PDB entry 6W0J | X-ray diffraction, 2.50 A resolution | chains A and C of the 3 polymer chains in the assembly

== Chain A ==
Molecule: Fab Heavy Chain
Organism: Rattus norvegicus
Notes: antibody fragment or engineered binder
Chain sequence (219 residues; each row starts with the number of its first residue):
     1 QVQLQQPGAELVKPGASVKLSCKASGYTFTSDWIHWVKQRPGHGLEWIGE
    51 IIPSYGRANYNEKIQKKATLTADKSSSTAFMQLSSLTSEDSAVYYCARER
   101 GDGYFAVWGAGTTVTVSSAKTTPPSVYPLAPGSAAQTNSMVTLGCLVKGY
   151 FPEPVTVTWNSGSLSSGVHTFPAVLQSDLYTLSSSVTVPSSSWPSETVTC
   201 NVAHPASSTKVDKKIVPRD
Disulfides: Cys-22/Cys-96, Cys-145/Cys-200

== Chain C ==
Molecule: pH-gated potassium channel KcsA
Organism: Streptomyces lividans
UniProtKB: P0A334 (KCSA_STRLI); residues 22-124 here = UniProt positions 22-124
Chain sequence (103 residues; each row starts with the number of its first residue):
    22 SALHWRAAGAATVLLVIVLLAGSYLAVLAERGAPGAQLITYPRALWWSVE
    72 TATTVGYGDLYPVTLWGRCVAVVVMVAGITSFGLVTAALATWFVGREQER
   122 RGH
Construct notes: engineered mutation Cys-90 (Leu in P0A334)
Curated features (UniProtKB/Swiss-Prot):
  - motif: Thr-75 to Asp-80 (Selectivity filter)
Bound ions: barium ion near Thr-75 (its only coordinating residue here)
Reported in the primary citation:
  - barium ion coordination: Thr-75

== How chain A and chain C interact ==
Pairs across the interface - 23 pairs, chain A then chain C:
  Thr-30(A) / Tyr-45(C)  hydrogen bond (backbone-side chain)
  Ser-31(A) / Tyr-62(C)  hydrogen bond (backbone-side chain)
  Trp-33(A) / Arg-52(C)
  Trp-33(A) / Tyr-62(C)  hydrogen bond
  Glu-50(A) / Arg-52(C)  salt bridge
  Ile-52(A) / Tyr-45(C)
  Ile-52(A) / Leu-49(C)  hydrophobic
  Ile-52(A) / Tyr-62(C)
  Ser-54(A) / Tyr-45(C)  hydrogen bond
  Tyr-55(A) / Leu-49(C)  hydrophobic
  Arg-57(A) / Leu-49(C)  hydrogen bond (side chain-backbone)
  Arg-57(A) / Arg-52(C)  hydrogen bond (side chain-backbone)
  Asn-59(A) / Arg-52(C)
  Asn-59(A) / Gly-53(C)
  Glu-62(A) / Gly-53(C)
  Glu-62(A) / Pro-55(C)
  Glu-99(A) / Arg-52(C)  salt bridge
  Arg-100(A) / Tyr-62(C)
  Gly-101(A) / Arg-52(C)
  Gly-101(A) / Thr-61(C)
  Gly-101(A) / Tyr-62(C)  hydrogen bond (backbone-backbone)
  Asp-102(A) / Thr-61(C)
  Gly-103(A) / Thr-61(C)
Other interface residues (no listed pair), chain A (16 interface residues in all): His-35
Other interface residues (no listed pair), chain C (9 interface residues in all): Val-48, Pro-63

== Summary ==
Chain A and chain C form an interface of 16 and 9 residues respectively, with 7 hydrogen bonds and 2 salt
bridges. Among the polar pairs are Glu-50(A)/Arg-52(C), Glu-99(A)/Arg-52(C) and Thr-30(A)/Tyr-45(C). From the
paper: barium ion coordination by Thr-75(C).
Here chain A is Fab Heavy Chain (Rattus norvegicus) and chain C is pH-gated potassium channel KcsA
(Streptomyces lividans). Entry 6W0J (Closed-gate KcsA incubated in BaCl2/NaCl) was determined by X-ray
diffraction together with 6W0A, 6W0B, 6W0C, 6W0D, 6W0E, 6W0F and 3 further entries from the same study.
